PDB entry 5BTL | X-ray diffraction, 2.50 A resolution | chains D and H of the 8 polymer chains in the assembly

# Chain D
Molecule: DNA gyrase subunit B
Organism: Mycobacterium tuberculosis (strain CDC 1551 / Oshkosh)
Notes: EC 5.99.1.3; fragment: GyrB 426-675 with N-terminal SNA tag
UniProtKB: P9WG44 (GYRB_MYCTO); residues 426-675 here = UniProt positions 426-675
Sequence (253 residues; each row starts with the number of its first residue):
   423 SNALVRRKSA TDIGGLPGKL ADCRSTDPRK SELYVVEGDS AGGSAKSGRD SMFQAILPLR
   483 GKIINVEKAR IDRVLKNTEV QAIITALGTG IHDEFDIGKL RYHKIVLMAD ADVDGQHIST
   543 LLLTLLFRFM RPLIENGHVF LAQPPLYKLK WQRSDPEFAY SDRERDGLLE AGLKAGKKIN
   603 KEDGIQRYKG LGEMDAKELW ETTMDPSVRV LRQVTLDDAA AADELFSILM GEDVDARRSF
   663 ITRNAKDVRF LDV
Not modelled in the structure: 423, 432-436
Differences from the reference sequence: expression tag (423-425)
Bound ions: Mg2+: Asp532, Asp534
Residues lining bound ligands: 8-methyl-moxifloxacin (8MX; 1-cyclopropyl-6-fluoro-8-methyl-7-[(4aS,7aS)-octahydro-6H-pyrrolo[3,4-b]pyridin-6-yl]-4-oxo-1,4-dihydroquinoline-3-carboxylic acid): Arg482, Gly483, Thr500, Glu501
What the authors report for this chain:
  - binding site for 8-methyl-moxifloxacin: Thr500

# Chain H
Molecule: DNA substrate 24-mer GGTCATGAATGACTATGCACGTAA
Organism: synthetic construct
Sequence (24 nucleotides; numbered 1 to 24; the number before each row is that of its first residue):
     1 GGTCATGAAT GACTATGCAC GTAA
Not modelled in the structure: 1-2, 24

# Interface between chain D and chain H
Contacting residue pairs - 9 pairs, chain D then chain H:
  Glu459(D) - DT10(H)  phosphate contact
  Asp461(D) - DG11(H)  phosphate contact
  Asp461(D) - DA12(H)  sugar contact
  Gly483(D) - DT10(H)  base contact
  Lys484(D) - DA9(H)  base contact
  Lys484(D) - DT10(H)  hydrogen bond to the base
  Asp536(D) - DA9(H)  sugar contact
  Asp536(D) - DT10(H)  sugar contact
  Ile540(D) - DT10(H)  phosphate contact
Interface residues without a listed pair, chain D (7 interface residues in all): Ser462

# Summary
Chain D and chain H form an interface of 7 and 4 residues respectively, with 1 hydrogen bond. The
hydrogen-bonded pair is Lys484(D)-DT10(H). Ligands of chain D: 8-methyl-moxifloxacin. Asp532(D) and Asp534(D)
form the Mg2+ site. The paper reports a binding site for 8-methyl-moxifloxacin at Thr500(D).
Chain D is DNA gyrase subunit B (Mycobacterium tuberculosis (strain CDC 1551 / Oshkosh)) and chain H is DNA
substrate 24-mer GGTCATGAATGACTATGCACGTAA (synthetic construct); the structure, Crystal structure of a
topoisomerase II complex, was determined by X-ray diffraction, deposited together with 5BS8, 5BTA, 5BTC, 5BTD,
5BTF, 5BTG, 5BTI and 5BTN.
